Entry 1LI0 (X-ray diffraction, 1.61 A resolution); this record covers chain A.

[Chain A]
Name: Class A beta-Lactamase- TEM-32
Source organism: Escherichia coli
Notes: EC 3.5.2.6
UniProtKB: P62593 (BLAT_ECOLI); residues 26-288 here correspond to UniProt positions 24-286 (UniProt number = residue number - 2)
Amino-acid sequence (263 residues; each row starts with the number of its first residue; note: 2 numbers in that range are skipped by the numbering (no residue carries them; nothing is unmodelled there)):
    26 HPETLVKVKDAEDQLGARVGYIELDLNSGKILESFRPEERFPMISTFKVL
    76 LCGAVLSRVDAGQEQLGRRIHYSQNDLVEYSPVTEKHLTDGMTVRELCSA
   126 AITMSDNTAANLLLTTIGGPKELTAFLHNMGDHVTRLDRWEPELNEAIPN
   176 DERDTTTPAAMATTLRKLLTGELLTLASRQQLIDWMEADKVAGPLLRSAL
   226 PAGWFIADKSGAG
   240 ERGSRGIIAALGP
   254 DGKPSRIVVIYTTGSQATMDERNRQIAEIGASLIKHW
Construct notes: engineered mutation I69 (Met67 in P62593), T182 (Met180 in P62593)
Curated features (UniProtKB/Swiss-Prot):
  - active site: S70 (Acyl-ester intermediate), E168 (Proton acceptor)
  - binding site (substrate): K234 to G236
Cystine bridges: C77-C123
Ion coordination: K+ site 1: E58, S59, D101; K+ site 2: M211, A213, D233
Ligand contacts: bicarbonate ion (BCT): S70, K73, S130, V216, K234, S235, G236, A237
Reported in the primary citation:
  - catalytic residues: S70
  - conformationally variable residues (side-chain flip): S70, S130
  - mutagenesis - M69I (1.3 and 0.1 kcal/mol): decreased stability
  - mutagenesis - M69I/M182T (1.6 kcal/mol), M182T (2.9 kcal/ mol): increased stability

[Summary]
Ligands of chain A: bicarbonate ion. M211, A213 and D233 form the K+ site 2. E58, S59 and D101 coordinate K+
site 1. UniProt lists active-site residues S70 and E168 and 3 substrate-binding residues. From the paper: the
catalytic residue S70; M69I/M182T and M182T increase stability.
Chain A is Class A beta-Lactamase- TEM-32 (Escherichia coli); the structure, Crystal structure of TEM-32
beta-Lactamase at 1.6 Angstrom, was determined by X-ray diffraction, deposited together with 1LHY and 1LI9.
